Entry 6EOC (X-ray diffraction, 1.67 A resolution); this record covers chain A.

[Chain A]
Name: 78 kDa glucose-regulated protein
From: Cricetulus griseus
UniProt: G3I8R9 (G3I8R9_CRIGR); residue numbers follow UniProt; this construct covers 28-549
Amino-acid sequence (522 residues; numbered 28 to 549; the number before each row is that of its first residue):
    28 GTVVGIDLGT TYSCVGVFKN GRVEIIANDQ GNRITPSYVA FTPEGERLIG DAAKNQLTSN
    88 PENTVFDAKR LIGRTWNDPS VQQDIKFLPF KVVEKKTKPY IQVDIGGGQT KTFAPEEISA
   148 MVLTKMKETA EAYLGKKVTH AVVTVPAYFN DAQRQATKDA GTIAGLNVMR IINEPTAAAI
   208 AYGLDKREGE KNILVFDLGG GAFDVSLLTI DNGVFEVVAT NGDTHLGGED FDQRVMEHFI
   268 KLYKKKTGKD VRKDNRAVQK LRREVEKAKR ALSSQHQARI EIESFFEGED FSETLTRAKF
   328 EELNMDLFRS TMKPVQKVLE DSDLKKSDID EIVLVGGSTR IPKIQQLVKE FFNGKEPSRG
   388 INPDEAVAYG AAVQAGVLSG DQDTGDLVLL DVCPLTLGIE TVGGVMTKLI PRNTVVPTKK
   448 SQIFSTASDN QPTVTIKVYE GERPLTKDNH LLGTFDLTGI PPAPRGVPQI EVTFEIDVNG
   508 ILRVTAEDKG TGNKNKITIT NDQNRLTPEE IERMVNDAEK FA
Unresolved in the structure: 28, 520-521, 549
Differences from the reference sequence: engineered mutation Ala229 (Thr in G3I8R9)
Ligand contacts: citrate anion (FLC): Arg197, Gln401, Val404, Leu405, Leu414, Val415, Leu416, Val505
Swiss-Prot annotation at these positions:
  - region: Gln409 to Val419 (Interdomain linker)
  - binding site (ATP): Gly36 to Tyr39, Lys96, Glu293 to Ser300, Gly364 to Arg367
  - modified residue: Ser86 (Phosphoserine), Lys125 (N6-acetyllysine), Tyr160 (3'-nitrotyrosine), Lys213 (N6-acetyllysine), Lys271 (N6-acetyllysine), Lys326 (N6-acetyllysine), Lys353 (N6-acetyllysine), Lys447 (N6-succinyllysine), Arg492 (Omega-N-methylarginine), Thr518 (O-AMP-threonine)
  - cross-link (Glycyl lysine isopeptide (Lys-Gly)): Lys352 (interchain with G-Cter in SUMO2), Lys353 (interchain with G-Cter in SUMO1)
What the authors report for this chain:
  - post-translational modification sites: Thr518
  - mutagenesis - T229A: decreased catalytic activity (citing earlier work)

[Overview]
Ligands of chain A: citrate anion. UniProt lists 17 ATP-binding residues. The paper reports that T229A reduces
catalytic activity; a modification site at Thr518.
Chain A is 78 kDa glucose-regulated protein (Cricetulus griseus); the structure, Crystal structure of
AMPylated GRP78 in apo form (Crystal form 2), was determined by X-ray diffraction (same publication as 5O4P,
6EOB, 6EOE and 6EOF).
